PDB entry 7KYT | X-ray diffraction, 1.35 A resolution | chains A and B

Chain A:
Molecule: Tryptophan synthase alpha chain
Organism: Salmonella enterica subsp. enterica serovar Typhimurium
Notes: EC 4.2.1.20
UniProt: A0A0D6FWC1 (A0A0D6FWC1_SALTM); residues 1-268 here = UniProt positions 1-268
Chain sequence (268 residues; row label = number of the first residue in the row):
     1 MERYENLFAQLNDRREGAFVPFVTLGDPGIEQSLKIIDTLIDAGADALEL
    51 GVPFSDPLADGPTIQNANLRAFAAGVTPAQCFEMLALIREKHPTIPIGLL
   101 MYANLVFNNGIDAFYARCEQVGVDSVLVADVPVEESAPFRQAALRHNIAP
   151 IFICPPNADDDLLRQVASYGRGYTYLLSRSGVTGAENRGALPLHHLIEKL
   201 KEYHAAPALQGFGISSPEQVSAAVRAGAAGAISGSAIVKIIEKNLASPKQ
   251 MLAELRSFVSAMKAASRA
Not modelled in the structure: 1
Ligand contacts: F9F (2-({[4-(trifluoromethoxy)phenyl]sulfonyl}amino)ethyl dihydrogen phosphate): Phe22, Glu49, Ala59, Asp60, Ile64, Leu100, Leu127, Ala129, Ile153, Tyr175, Leu177, Arg179, Thr183, Gly184, Ala185, Phe212, Gly213, Ile214, Ile232, Ser233, Gly234, Ser235

Chain B:
Molecule: Tryptophan synthase beta chain
Organism: Salmonella enterica subsp. enterica serovar Typhimurium
Notes: EC 4.2.1.20
UniProt: P0A2K1 (TRPB_SALTY); numbering as in UniProt (aligned over 1-397)
Chain sequence (397 residues; numbered 1 to 397; the number before each row is that of its first residue):
     1 MTTLLNPYFGEFGGMYVPQILMPALNQLEEAFVSAQKDPEFQAQFADLLK
    51 NYAGRPTALTKCQNITAGTRTTLYLKREDLLHGGAHKTNQVLGQALLAKR
   101 MGKSEIIAETGAGQHGVASALASALLGLKCRIYMGAKDVERQSPNVFRMR
   151 LMGAEVIPVHSGSATLKDACNEALRDWSGSYETAHYMLGTAAGPHPYPTI
   201 VREFQRMIGEETKAQILDKEGRLPDAVIACVGGGSNAIGMFADFINDTSV
   251 GLIGVEPGGHGIETGEHGAPLKHGRVGIYFGMKAPMMQTADGQIEESYSI
   301 SAGLDFPSVGPQHAYLNSIGRADYVSITDDEALEAFKTLCRHEGIIPALE
   351 SSHALAHALKMMREQPEKEQLLVVNLSGRGDKDIFTVHDILKARGEI
Not modelled in the structure: 1, 395-397
Bound ions: Cs+ site 1: Thr66, Thr69, Arg70, Thr71; Cs+ site 2: Gly232, Gly268, Leu304, Phe306, Ser308
Ligand contacts:
  - 0JO (2-{[(E)-{3-hydroxy-2-methyl-5-[(phosphonooxy)methyl]pyridin-4-yl}methylidene]amino}prop-2-enoic acid): Ala85, His86, Lys87, Glu109, Thr110, Gly111, Ala112, Gly113, Gln114, His115, Leu166, Gly189, Thr190, Cys230, Val231, Gly232, Gly233, Gly234, Ser235, Asn236, Gly303, Leu304, Ala348, Glu350, Ser351, Ser377, Gly378
  - bicine (BCN): Thr289, Ala290, Asp291, Gln293
  - benzimidazole (BZI), molecule 1: Thr3, Leu4, Leu5, Asn6, Pro7
  - benzimidazole (BZI), molecule 2: Lys87, Glu109, His115, Leu166, Cys170, Gly189, Thr190, Gly232, Gly233, Gly303, Phe306
Swiss-Prot annotation at these positions:
  - modified residue: Lys87 (N6-(pyridoxal phosphate)lysine)

Chain A / chain B interface:
Contacting residue pairs - 66 pairs, chain A then chain B:
  Pro53(A) - Gln293(B)  hydrogen bond (backbone-side chain)
  Phe54(A) - Gly292(B)
  Phe54(A) - Gln293(B)
  Ser55(A) - Gln293(B)  hydrogen bond (backbone-side chain)
  Ser55(A) - Ile294(B)  hydrogen bond (side chain-backbone)
  Asp56(A) - Lys167(B)  salt bridge
  Asp56(A) - Asn171(B)  hydrogen bond
  Asp56(A) - Tyr279(B)
  Asp56(A) - Ile294(B)
  Pro57(A) - Arg175(B)  hydrogen bond (backbone-side chain)
  Leu58(A) - Pro18(B)
  Leu58(A) - Asn171(B)
  Leu58(A) - Leu174(B)  hydrophobic
  Leu58(A) - Arg175(B)
  Asp60(A) - Arg175(B)  hydrogen bond (backbone-side chain)
  Gln65(A) - Arg175(B)
  Phe72(A) - Gln293(B)
  Thr77(A) - Asp291(B)
  Pro78(A) - Asp291(B)
  Ala103(A) - Ile278(B)  hydrophobic
  Asn104(A) - Gly277(B)
  Asn104(A) - Ile278(B)  hydrogen bond (side chain-backbone)
  Asn104(A) - Gln288(B)  hydrogen bond
  Asn104(A) - Gly292(B)  hydrogen bond (side chain-backbone)
  Asn104(A) - Ile294(B)
  Leu105(A) - Asp291(B)
  Leu105(A) - Gly292(B)
  Leu105(A) - Gln293(B)
  Phe107(A) - Val276(B)
  Phe107(A) - Ile278(B)  hydrophobic
  Phe107(A) - Lys283(B)
  Asn108(A) - Arg275(B)  hydrogen bond
  Asn108(A) - Gln288(B)
  Asn108(A) - Ala290(B)  hydrogen bond (side chain-backbone)
  Asn108(A) - Asp291(B)  hydrogen bond (side chain-backbone)
  Asn108(A) - Gly292(B)
  Asn109(A) - Arg275(B)
  Asn109(A) - Ala290(B)
  Ala129(A) - Pro18(B)
  Asp130(A) - Tyr16(B)
  Asp130(A) - Val17(B)  hydrogen bond (backbone-backbone)
  Pro132(A) - Met15(B)
  Pro132(A) - Val17(B)
  Pro132(A) - Gln19(B)
  Pro132(A) - Met22(B)  hydrophobic
  Val133(A) - Gln19(B)  hydrogen bond (backbone-side chain)
  Glu134(A) - Gln19(B)  hydrogen bond
  Glu134(A) - Met22(B)
  Glu135(A) - Tyr8(B)  hydrogen bond
  Glu135(A) - Gly14(B)
  Glu135(A) - Met15(B)  hydrogen bond (side chain-backbone)
  Glu135(A) - Tyr16(B)  hydrogen bond
  Ile153(A) - Gln19(B)
  Pro155(A) - Gln19(B)
  Pro155(A) - Ile20(B)  hydrophobic
  Asn157(A) - Glu182(B)
  Leu162(A) - Gln19(B)
  Leu177(A) - Ile20(B)  hydrophobic
  Ser180(A) - Ile20(B)
  Ser180(A) - Ser178(B)
  Ser180(A) - Gly179(B)
  Ser180(A) - Tyr181(B)
  Gly181(A) - Ser178(B)  hydrogen bond (backbone-backbone)
  Gly181(A) - Gly179(B)
  Val182(A) - Arg175(B)
  Val182(A) - Ser178(B)
Also at the interface, not in a pair above, chain A (36 interface residues in all): Ala59, Val131, Phe139, Pro156, Arg179
Also at the interface, not in a pair above, chain B (32 interface residues in all): Thr2, Glu11, Glu172

In short:
The interface between chain A and chain B involves 36 residues on one side and 32 on the other, with 19
hydrogen bonds and 1 salt bridge. Polar contacts include Asp56(A)-Lys167(B), Pro53(A)-Gln293(B) and
Ser55(A)-Gln293(B). Bound to chain A: compound F9F.
Here chain A is Tryptophan synthase alpha chain and chain B is Tryptophan synthase beta chain, both from
Salmonella enterica subsp. enterica serovar Typhimurium. Entry 7KYT (The aminoacrylate form of the wild-type
Salmonella typhimurium Tryptophan Synthase in complex with inhibitor
N-(4'-trifluoromethoxybenzenesulfonyl)-2-amino-1-ethylphosphate (F9F) ...) was determined by X-ray
diffraction.
